4G3Y - chains L and H of the 3 polymer chains in the assembly; structure by X-ray diffraction, 2.60 A resolution.

# Chain L
Protein: infliximab Fab L
From: Homo sapiens
Notes: antibody fragment or engineered binder
Chain sequence (214 residues; numbered 1 to 214; the number before each row is that of its first residue):
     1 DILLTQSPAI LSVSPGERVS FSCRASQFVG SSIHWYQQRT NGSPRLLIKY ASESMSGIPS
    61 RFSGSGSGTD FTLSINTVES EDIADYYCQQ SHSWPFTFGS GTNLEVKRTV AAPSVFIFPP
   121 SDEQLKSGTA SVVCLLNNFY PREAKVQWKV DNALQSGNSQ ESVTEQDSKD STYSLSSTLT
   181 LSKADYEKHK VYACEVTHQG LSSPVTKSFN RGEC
Disulfide bonds: Cys23-Cys88, Cys134-Cys194

# Chain H
Protein: infliximab Fab H
From: Homo sapiens
Notes: antibody fragment or engineered binder
Chain sequence (226 residues; numbered 1 to 226; the number before each row is that of its first residue):
     1 EVKLEESGGG LVQPGGSMKL SCVASGFIFS NHWMNWVRQS PEKGLEWVAE IRSKSINSAT
    61 HYAESVKGRF TISRDDSKSA VYLQMTDLRT EDTGVYYCSR NYYGSTYDYW GQGTTLTVSS
   121 ASTKGPSVFP LAPSSKSTSG GTAALGCLVK DYFPEPVTVS WNSGALTSGV HTFPAVLQSS
   181 GLYSLSSVVT VPSSSLGTQT YICNVNHKPS NTKVDKKVEP KSCDKT
Disordered / not traced: 221-226
Disulfide bonds: Cys22-Cys98, Cys147-Cys203

# Interface between chain L and chain H
Pairs across the interface (64):
  His34(L) with Ser105(H); Thr106(H)
  Tyr36(L) with Thr106(H); Tyr107(H), hydrogen bond (side chain-backbone)
  Gln38(L) with Gln39(H), hydrogen bond; Tyr97(H), hydrogen bond
  Gly42(L) with Tyr97(H)
  Ser43(L) with Tyr97(H); Trp110(H); Gly111(H), hydrogen bond (side chain-backbone)
  Pro44(L) with Trp110(H)
  Leu46(L) with Thr106(H)
  Tyr50(L) with Ser105(H)
  Tyr87(L) with Gln39(H); Leu45(H), hydrophobic
  Gln89(L) with Ser105(H), hydrogen bond (side chain-backbone); Tyr107(H)
  Ser91(L) with Ser105(H)
  Trp94(L) with Trp47(H), hydrophobic; Glu50(H); Arg52(H); His61(H)
  Pro95(L) with Trp47(H), hydrophobic
  Phe96(L) with Trp47(H); Asn101(H); Gly104(H); Ser105(H); Tyr107(H)
  Phe98(L) with Leu45(H), hydrophobic; Tyr107(H), hydrophobic; Trp110(H), hydrophobic
  Phe116(L) with Ser137(H); Ala144(H), hydrophobic
  Ile117(L) with Ser134(H)
  Phe118(L) with Leu131(H), hydrophobic; Ala132(H); Ala144(H)
  Ser121(L) with Phe129(H); Pro130(H)
  Glu123(L) with Val128(H); Phe129(H); Lys216(H), salt bridge
  Gln124(L) with Phe129(H); Lys150(H)
  Ser131(L) with Leu148(H); Lys150(H)
  Val133(L) with Leu131(H), hydrophobic
  Leu135(L) with Phe173(H), hydrophobic; Val188(H), hydrophobic
  Asn137(L) with His171(H), hydrogen bond
  Asn138(L) with His171(H), hydrogen bond
  Gln160(L) with Val176(H); Leu177(H), hydrogen bond (side chain-backbone)
  Ser162(L) with Phe173(H); Pro174(H), hydrogen bond (side chain-backbone); Val176(H)
  Val163(L) with Pro174(H)
  Thr164(L) with Phe173(H)
  Ser174(L) with His171(H), hydrogen bond; Phe173(H)
  Leu175(L) with Phe173(H)
  Ser176(L) with Phe173(H)
  Cys214(L) with Ser135(H); Lys136(H)
Interface residues without a listed pair, chain L (37 interface residues in all): Lys49, Thr129, Glu161
Interface residues without a listed pair, chain H (40 interface residues in all): Val37, Thr138, Ser139, Thr142, Leu145, Gln178, Thr190

# Summary
37 residues of chain L and 40 residues of chain H are in contact, with 10 hydrogen bonds and 1 salt bridge.
Polar contacts include Glu123(L)-Lys216(H), Tyr36(L)-Tyr107(H) and Gln38(L)-Gln39(H).
Chain L is infliximab Fab L and chain H is infliximab Fab H, both from Homo sapiens; the structure, Crystal
structure of TNF-alpha in complex with Infliximab Fab fragment, was determined by X-ray diffraction.
